Entry 1X0K (X-ray diffraction, 2.60 A resolution); this record covers chain 1.

# Chain 1
Molecule: Bacteriorhodopsin
Organism: Halobacterium salinarum
UniProtKB: P02945 (BACR_HALN1); residues 1-248 here correspond to UniProt positions 14-261 (UniProt number = residue number + 13)
Chain sequence (248 residues; row label = number of the first residue in the row):
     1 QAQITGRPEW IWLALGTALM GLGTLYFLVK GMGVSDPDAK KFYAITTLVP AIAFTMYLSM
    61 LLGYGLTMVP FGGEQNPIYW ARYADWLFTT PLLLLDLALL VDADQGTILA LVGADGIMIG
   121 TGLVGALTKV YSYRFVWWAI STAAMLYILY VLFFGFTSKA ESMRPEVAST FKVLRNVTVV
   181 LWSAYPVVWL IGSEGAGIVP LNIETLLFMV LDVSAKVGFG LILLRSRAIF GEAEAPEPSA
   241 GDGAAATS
Not modelled in the structure: 1-4, 232-248
Covalently attached groups: retinal (RET) linked to K216
Small-molecule neighbours:
  - alpha-D-glucopyranose / 2,3-di-phytanyl-glycerol / alpha-D-mannopyranose: I52, T55, M56, Y64, L66, T67, M68, V69, W80, Y83, A84, L87, F88, L92, L109, V112, G113, G116, I117, G120, T121, L123, V124, L127, K129
  - 2,3-di-phytanyl-glycerol (L2P): I52, T55, M56, Y64, W80, Y83, A84, L87, F88, L92, L109, V112, G113, G116, I117, G120, T121, L123, V124, L127
  - L3P (2,3-di-O-phytanly-3-sn-glycero-1-phosphoryl-3'-sn-glycerol-1'-phosphate), molecule 1: R7, W10, A14, T17, A18, L25, F54, L58, L61, L62, Y133, V136, A139, I140
  - L3P, molecule 2: G21, T24, L25, L28, V29, M32, K40, Y43, A44, T47, L48, A51, F54, D104, T107, A110, A114, I117, I140, A143, A144, L146, Y147, Y150, V151
  - L3P, molecule 3: M32, A143, L146, Y150, F154
  - L3P, molecule 4: Y131, F135, W138, A139, L190, I191, A196, G197, I198
  - retinal (RET): Y83, W86, T89, T90, L93, M118, G122, W138, S141, T142, M145, W182, Y185, P186, W189, D212, A215
Swiss-Prot annotation at these positions:
  - site: D85 (Primary proton acceptor)
  - modified residue: Q1 (Pyrrolidone carboxylic acid), K216 (N6-(retinylidene)lysine)

# Summary
Ligands of chain 1: 4 copies of compound L3P, 2,3-di-phytanyl-glycerol and alpha-D-glucopyranose /
2,3-di-phytanyl-glycerol / alpha-D-mannopyranose. Retinal is covalently linked to K216.
Chain 1 is Bacteriorhodopsin (Halobacterium salinarum); the structure, Crystal Structure of Bacteriorhodopsin
at pH 10, was determined by X-ray diffraction together with 1X0I from the same study.
